5H37 - chains A and M of the 12 polymer chains in the assembly; structure by electron microscopy, 4.00 A resolution.

[Chain A]
Molecule: structural protein E
Source organism: Zika virus
Reference sequence: A0A024B7W1 (A0A024B7W1_ZIKV); residues 1-504 here correspond to UniProt positions 291-794 (UniProt number = residue number + 290)
Sequence (504 residues; each row starts with the number of its first residue):
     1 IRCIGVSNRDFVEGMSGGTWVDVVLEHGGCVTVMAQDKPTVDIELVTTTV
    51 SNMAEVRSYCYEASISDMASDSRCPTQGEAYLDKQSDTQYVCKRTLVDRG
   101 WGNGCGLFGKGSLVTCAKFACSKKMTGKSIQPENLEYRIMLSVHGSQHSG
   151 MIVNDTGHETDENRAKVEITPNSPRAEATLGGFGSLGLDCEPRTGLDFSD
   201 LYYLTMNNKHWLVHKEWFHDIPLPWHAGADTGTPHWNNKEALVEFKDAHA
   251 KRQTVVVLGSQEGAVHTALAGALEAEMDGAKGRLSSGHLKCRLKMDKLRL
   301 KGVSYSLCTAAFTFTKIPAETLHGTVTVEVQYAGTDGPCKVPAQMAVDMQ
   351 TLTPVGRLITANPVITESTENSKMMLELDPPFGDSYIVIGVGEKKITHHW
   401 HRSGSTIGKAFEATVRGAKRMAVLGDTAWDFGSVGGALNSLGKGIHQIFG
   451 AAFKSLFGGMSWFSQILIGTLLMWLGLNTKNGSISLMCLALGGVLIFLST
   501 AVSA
Cystine bridges: Cys3-Cys30, Cys60-Cys121, Cys74-Cys105, Cys92-Cys116, Cys190-Cys291, Cys308-Cys339
Covalent attachments: N-acetylglucosamine (NAG) linked to Asn154
Swiss-Prot annotation at these positions:
  - region: Asp98 to Gly111 (Fusion peptide)
  - site: Ala504 (Cleavage)
  - glycosylation: Asn154 (N-linked (GlcNAc...) asparagine)
  - cross-link (Glycyl lysine isopeptide (Lys-Gly)): Lys38 (interchain with G-Cter in ubiquitin), Lys281 (interchain with G-Cter in ubiquitin)

[Chain M]
Molecule: C10 IgG light chain variable region
Source organism: Homo sapiens
Sequence (109 residues; row label = number of the first residue in the row; a row labelled like 26A-26C holds insertion residues (26A, then the next letters in order)):
     2 SALTQPASVSGSPGQSITISCTGTS
26A-26C SDV
    27 GGFNYVSWFQQHPGKAPKLMLYDVTSRPSGVSSRFSGSKSGNTASLTISG
    77 LQAEDEADYYCSSHTSRG
   94A T
    95 WVFGGGTKLTVL
Cystine bridges: Cys22-Cys87

[Interface between chain A and chain M]
Contacting residue pairs (7):
  Met151(A) with Tyr48(M), hydrogen bond (backbone-side chain); Asp49(M); Ser52(M), hydrogen bond
  Glu370(A) with Arg53(M), salt bridge; Ser59(M)
  Asn371(A) with Arg53(M)
  Lys373(A) with Ser52(M)
Also at the interface, not in a pair above, chain A (5 interface residues in all): Val153
Also at the interface, not in a pair above, chain M (6 interface residues in all): Pro54

[Overview]
The interface between chain A and chain M involves 5 residues on one side and 6 on the other; the contacts
include 2 hydrogen bonds and 1 salt bridge. Polar contacts include Glu370(A)-Arg53(M), Met151(A)-Tyr48(M) and
Met151(A)-Ser52(M).
Chain A is structural protein E (Zika virus) and chain M is C10 IgG light chain variable region (Homo
sapiens); the structure, Cryo-EM structure of zika virus complexed with Fab C10 at pH 8.0, was determined by
electron microscopy together with 5H30 and 5H32 from the same study.
